4H63 - chains H and R of the 6 polymer chains in the assembly; structure by X-ray diffraction, 3.40 A resolution.

== Chain H ==
Protein: Mediator of RNA polymerase II transcription subunit 8
Organism: Schizosaccharomyces pombe
UniProtKB: O94646 (MED8_SCHPO); residues 1-200 here = UniProt positions 1-200
Chain sequence (200 residues; numbered 1 to 200; the number before each row is that of its first residue):
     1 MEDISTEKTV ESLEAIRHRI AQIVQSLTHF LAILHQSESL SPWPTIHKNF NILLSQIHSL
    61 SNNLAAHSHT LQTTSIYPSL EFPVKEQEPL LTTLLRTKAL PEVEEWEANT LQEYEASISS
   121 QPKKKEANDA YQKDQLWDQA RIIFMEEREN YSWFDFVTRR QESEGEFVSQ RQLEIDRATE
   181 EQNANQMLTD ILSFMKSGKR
Unresolved in the structure: 1-2, 119-126, 155-170

== Chain R ==
Protein: Mediator of RNA polymerase II transcription subunit 18
Organism: Schizosaccharomyces pombe
UniProtKB: O14198 (MED18_SCHPO); numbering as in UniProt (aligned over 1-207)
Chain sequence (209 residues; each row starts with the number of its first residue; numbers below 1 keep their minus sign (Ala-1 is residue -1)):
    -1 ASMQELYLLG VVPSRRFEAV VNSLSKTLDG PKTILEFWVV YRPKDVPPNL PRQPDSWLRL
    59 CSNIESHDET DTEWSKNTQW SMYLEGNSEP KREDKCGIRP VNRAKLTNGS VTEFVEKMGY
   119 EFSHEYIIQG LEYFFFDTTV RIYQTLIPSQ QRSIKPPFHP MNEEQPWILH VYTHVADASN
   179 QVAMAKAEAN LTKVKTLLSA FCDLKNVRL
Unresolved in the structure: -1 to 0, 43-48
Construct notes: expression tag (-1 to 0)

== How chain H and chain R interact ==
Contacting residue pairs - 39 pairs, chain H then chain R:
  Arg177(H) - Arg13(R)
  Glu180(H) - Pro11(R)
  Glu180(H) - Arg13(R)  salt bridge
  Glu181(H) - Asp201(R)
  Asn185(H) - Val9(R)
  Asn185(H) - Lys203(R)
  Met187(H) - Asn160(R)
  Met187(H) - Glu162(R)
  Met187(H) - Pro164(R)
  Leu188(H) - Gly8(R)
  Leu188(H) - Val9(R)  hydrophobic
  Leu188(H) - Ile166(R)  hydrophobic
  Leu188(H) - Lys203(R)
  Ile191(H) - Thr143(R)
  Ile191(H) - Met159(R)  hydrophobic
  Leu192(H) - Val205(R)  hydrophobic
  Phe194(H) - His122(R)  hydrogen bond (backbone-side chain)
  Phe194(H) - Ile145(R)  hydrophobic
  Phe194(H) - Met159(R)  hydrophobic
  Met195(H) - His122(R)  hydrogen bond (backbone-side chain)
  Met195(H) - Tyr124(R)
  Met195(H) - Tyr141(R)  hydrogen bond
  Met195(H) - Thr143(R)
  Lys196(H) - Pro52(R)
  Lys196(H) - Trp55(R)
  Lys196(H) - Arg57(R)  hydrogen bond (backbone-side chain)
  Lys196(H) - Glu83(R)  hydrogen bond (side chain-backbone)
  Lys196(H) - Gly84(R)  hydrogen bond (side chain-backbone)
  Lys196(H) - Asn85(R)
  Lys196(H) - Arg97(R)
  Lys196(H) - His122(R)
  Lys196(H) - Leu207(R)
  Ser197(H) - Arg50(R)
  Ser197(H) - Trp55(R)
  Ser197(H) - Ser121(R)
  Ser197(H) - His122(R)  hydrogen bond (backbone-side chain)
  Gly198(H) - His122(R)
  Lys199(H) - Arg50(R)
  Arg200(H) - Ile145(R)
Also at the interface, not in a pair above, chain H (16 interface residues in all): Ala184
Also at the interface, not in a pair above, chain R (30 interface residues in all): Glu123, Gln163, Arg206

== In short ==
16 residues of chain H face 30 of chain R across their interface, with 7 hydrogen bonds and 1 salt bridge.
Polar contacts include Glu180(H)-Arg13(R), Phe194(H)-His122(R) and Met195(H)-His122(R).
Here chain H is Mediator of RNA polymerase II transcription subunit 8 and chain R is Mediator of RNA
polymerase II transcription subunit 18, both from Schizosaccharomyces pombe. Entry 4H63 (Structure of the
Schizosaccharomyces pombe Mediator head module) was determined by X-ray diffraction (same publication as 4H61
and 4H62).
